Entry 5KNV (X-ray diffraction, 2.86 A resolution); this record covers chains A and B.

Chain A (and B):
Name: Hypoxanthine-guanine phosphoribosyltransferase
Organism: Escherichia coli
Notes: chain B of this document is another copy of the same molecule, construct and numbering; everything in this record applies to it too
UniProtKB: A0A0U4JN50 (A0A0U4JN50_ECOLX); residues 1-182 here correspond to UniProt positions 10-191 (UniProt number = residue number + 9)
Sequence (182 residues; each row starts with the number of its first residue):
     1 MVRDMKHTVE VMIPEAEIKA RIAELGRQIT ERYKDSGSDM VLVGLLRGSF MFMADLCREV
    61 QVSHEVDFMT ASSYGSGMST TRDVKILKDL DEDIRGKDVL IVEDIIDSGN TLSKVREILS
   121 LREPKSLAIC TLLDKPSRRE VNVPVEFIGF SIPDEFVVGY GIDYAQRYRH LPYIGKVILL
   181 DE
Not modelled in the structure: 1-4, 74-80, 181-182 (chain B: 1-3, 74-80, 182)
Bound ions: Mg2+: Glu103, Asp104
Ligand contacts: 6W9 (2-[2-(6-oxidanylidene-1H-purin-9-yl)ethyl-(4-phosphonobutyl)amino]ethylphosphonic acid): Ser73, Glu103, Ile105, Ile106, Asp107, Ser108, Gly109, Asn110, Thr111, Leu112, Lys135, Arg138, Glu155, Phe156, Val157, Ile162, Asp163, Arg169

Interface between chain A and chain B:
Residue-residue contacts (47; chain A residue first):
  Leu46(A) - Leu46(B)  hydrophobic
  Arg47(A) - Val66(B)  hydrogen bond (side chain-backbone)
  Arg47(A) - Asp91(B)  salt bridge
  Arg47(A) - Glu92(B)  salt bridge
  Phe50(A) - Met53(B)  hydrophobic
  Phe50(A) - Ala54(B)  hydrophobic
  Phe50(A) - Val66(B)  hydrophobic
  Phe50(A) - Phe68(B)  hydrophobic
  Met51(A) - Ala54(B)  hydrophobic
  Met51(A) - Cys57(B)  hydrophobic
  Met51(A) - Arg58(B)
  Met53(A) - Phe50(B)  hydrophobic
  Ala54(A) - Phe50(B)  hydrophobic
  Ala54(A) - Met51(B)
  Ala54(A) - Ala54(B)  hydrophobic
  Asp55(A) - Arg58(B)  salt bridge
  Cys57(A) - Met51(B)  hydrophobic
  Cys57(A) - His170(B)
  Arg58(A) - Met51(B)
  Arg58(A) - Asp55(B)  salt bridge
  Arg58(A) - Tyr160(B)
  Arg58(A) - His170(B)
  Arg58(A) - Pro172(B)
  Val62(A) - His170(B)
  Ser63(A) - His170(B)
  His64(A) - His170(B)  hydrogen bond (backbone-side chain)
  Glu65(A) - Gln166(B)
  Val66(A) - Arg47(B)  hydrogen bond (backbone-side chain)
  Val66(A) - Phe50(B)  hydrophobic
  Asp67(A) - Arg47(B)
  Phe68(A) - Arg47(B)
  Phe68(A) - Phe50(B)  hydrophobic
  Lys88(A) - Lys88(B)
  Asp91(A) - Arg47(B)  salt bridge
  Glu92(A) - Arg47(B)  salt bridge
  Glu92(A) - Gln166(B)  hydrogen bond
  Tyr160(A) - Arg58(B)
  Gln166(A) - Glu65(B)
  Gln166(A) - Glu92(B)
  Arg167(A) - Ser63(B)
  Arg169(A) - Val66(B)
  His170(A) - Cys57(B)
  His170(A) - Arg58(B)
  His170(A) - Val62(B)
  His170(A) - Ser63(B)
  His170(A) - His64(B)  hydrogen bond (side chain-backbone)
  Pro172(A) - Arg58(B)
Interface residues without a listed pair, chain A (27 interface residues in all): Thr70, Leu87
Interface residues without a listed pair, chain B (27 interface residues in all): Val60, Asp67, Thr70, Leu87, Arg169

Overview:
The chain A/chain B interface involves 27 residues from each chain, with 5 hydrogen bonds and 6 salt bridges.
Polar contacts include Arg47(A)-Asp91(B), Arg47(A)-Glu92(B) and Asp55(A)-Arg58(B). Bound to chain A: compound
6W9. Glu103(A) and Asp104(A) form the Mg2+ site.
Both chains are Hypoxanthine-guanine phosphoribosyltransferase (Escherichia coli). Entry 5KNV (E coli
hypoxanthine guanine phosphoribosyltransferase in complexed with
9-[(N-Phosphonoethyl-N-phosphonobutyl)-2-aminoethyl]-hypoxanthine) was determined by X-ray diffraction (same
publication as 5KNR, 5KNS, 5KNT, 5KNU and 5KNX).
